6BE6 - chain A; structure by X-ray diffraction, 2.80 A resolution.

== Chain A ==
Molecule: Disintegrin and metalloproteinase domain-containing protein 10
Source organism: Homo sapiens
Notes: EC 3.4.24.81
UniProtKB: O14672 (ADA10_HUMAN); numbering as in UniProt (aligned over 214-654)
Sequence (449 residues; numbered 214 to 662; the number before each row is that of its first residue):
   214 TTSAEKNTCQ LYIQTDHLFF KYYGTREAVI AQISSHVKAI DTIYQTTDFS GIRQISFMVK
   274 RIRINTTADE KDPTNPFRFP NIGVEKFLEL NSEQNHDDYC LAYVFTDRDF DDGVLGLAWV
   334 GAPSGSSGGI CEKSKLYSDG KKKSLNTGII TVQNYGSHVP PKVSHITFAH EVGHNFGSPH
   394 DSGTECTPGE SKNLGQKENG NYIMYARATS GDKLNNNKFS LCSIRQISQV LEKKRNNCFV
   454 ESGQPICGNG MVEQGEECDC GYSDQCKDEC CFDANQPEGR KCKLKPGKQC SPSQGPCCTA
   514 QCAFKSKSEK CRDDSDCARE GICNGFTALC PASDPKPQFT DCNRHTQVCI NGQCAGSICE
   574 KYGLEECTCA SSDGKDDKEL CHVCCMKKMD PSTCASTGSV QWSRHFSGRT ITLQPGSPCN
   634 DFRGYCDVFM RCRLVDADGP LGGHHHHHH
Disordered / not traced: 214-217, 584-590, 656-662
Sequence notes: conflict Gln267 (Asn in O14672), Gln439 (Asn in O14672), Gln551 (Asn in O14672); expression tag (655-662)
Curated features (UniProtKB/Swiss-Prot):
  - active site: Glu384
  - binding site (Zn(2+)): His383, His387, His393
  - glycosylation: Asn278 (N-linked (GlcNAc...) asparagine)
  - natural variant: Cys524 (C524Y: In RAK)
  - mutagenesis: Glu384 (E384A: Loss of proteolytic activity. Abrogates APP cleavage. Reduces Notch signaling), Tyr638 to Arg646 (Strongly reduces interaction and ADAM10 maturation; Strongly reduces interaction and prevents ADAM10 maturation)
Cystine bridges: Cys222-Cys313, Cys344-Cys451, Cys399-Cys435, Cys460-Cys495, Cys471-Cys484, Cys473-Cys479, Cys483-Cys515, Cys503-Cys511, Cys510-Cys536, Cys524-Cys543, Cys530-Cys562, Cys555-Cys567, Cys572-Cys598, Cys580-Cys607, Cys582-Cys597, Cys594-Cys639, Cys632-Cys645
Covalently attached groups: N-acetylglucosamine (NAG) linked to Asn278
Ion coordination: Zn2+: His383, His387, His393; Ca2+: Ile459, Asn462, Met464, Glu469, Asp472
Reported in the primary citation:
  - Zn2+ coordination: His383, His387, His393, Gly655
  - catalytic residues: Glu384
  - contacts within the chain: His383-Met417 (hydrophobic contact)
  - interface residues: Leu301, Leu330, Ala331, Trp332, Pro653, Leu654
  - specificity-determining residues: Val376, Ile379, Thr380, Ile416, Thr422
  - mutagenesis - E384A: decreased signaling
  - mutagenesis - E384A: decreased catalytic activity on APP
  - post-translational modification sites: Asn278

== Overview ==
N-acetylglucosamine is covalently linked to Asn278. The Zn2+ site is built by His383, His387 and His393. The
Ca2+ site is built by Ile459, Asn462, Met464, Glu469 and Asp472. From UniProt: active-site residue Glu384, 3
Zn2+-binding residues and 12 mutagenesis sites. From the paper: the catalytic residue Glu384; E384A reduces
signaling.
Chain A is Disintegrin and metalloproteinase domain-containing protein 10 (Homo sapiens); the structure,
ADAM10 Extracellular Domain, was determined by X-ray diffraction.
